PDB entry 9FP5 | electron microscopy, 2.50 A resolution | chains C and D of the 4 polymer chains in the assembly

# Chain C
Name: Capsid protein VP3
Organism: Coxsackievirus A9
UniProt: P21404 (POLG_CXA9); residues 1-238 here correspond to UniProt positions 331-568 (UniProt number = residue number + 330)
Amino-acid sequence (238 residues; numbered 1 to 238; the number before each row is that of its first residue):
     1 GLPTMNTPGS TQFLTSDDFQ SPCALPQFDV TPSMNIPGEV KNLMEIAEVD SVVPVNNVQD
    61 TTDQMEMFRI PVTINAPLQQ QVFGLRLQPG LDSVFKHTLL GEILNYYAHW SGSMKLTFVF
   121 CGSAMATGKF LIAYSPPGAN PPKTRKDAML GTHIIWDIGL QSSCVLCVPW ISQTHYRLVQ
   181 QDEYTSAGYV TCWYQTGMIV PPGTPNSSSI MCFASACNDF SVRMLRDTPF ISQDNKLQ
Curated features (UniProtKB/Swiss-Prot):
  - region: Lys236 to Gln238 (Amphipathic alpha-helix)

# Chain D
Name: Capsid protein VP4
Organism: Coxsackievirus A9
UniProt: P21404 (POLG_CXA9); residues 2-69 here = UniProt positions 2-69
Amino-acid sequence (68 residues; each row starts with the number of its first residue):
     2 GAQVSTQKTG AHETSLSAAG NSIIHYTNIN YYKDAASNSA NRQDFTQDPS KFTEPVKDVM
    62 IKSLPALN
Disordered / not traced: 15-23
Curated features (UniProtKB/Swiss-Prot):
  - site: Asn69 (Cleavage)
  - lipidation: Gly2 (N-myristoyl glycine)

# How chain C and chain D interact
Contacting residue pairs (25; chain C residue first):
  Asp18(C) with Arg43(D), salt bridge
  Gln20(C) with Ile30(D), hydrogen bond (side chain-backbone); Asn31(D); Tyr32(D), hydrogen bond (side chain-backbone); Tyr33(D); Ser38(D)
  Ser21(C) with Ser38(D), hydrogen bond (backbone-side chain)
  Pro22(C) with Tyr33(D), hydrophobic; Ser38(D)
  Cys23(C) with Ser38(D), hydrogen bond (backbone-side chain)
  Pro26(C) with Asp35(D)
  Gln27(C) with Asp35(D), hydrogen bond (backbone-side chain)
  Glu39(C) with Phe53(D)
  Lys41(C) with Asp45(D), salt bridge; Thr47(D)
  Asn42(C) with Gln48(D)
  Glu45(C) with Gln48(D); Asp49(D), hydrogen bond (side chain-backbone); Pro50(D); Phe53(D)
  Glu48(C) with Thr54(D)
  Val49(C) with Phe53(D), hydrophobic
  Gln161(C) with Pro66(D); Ala67(D); Leu68(D)
Interface residues without a listed pair, chain C (18 interface residues in all): Leu25, Phe28, Gly38, Val40
Interface residues without a listed pair, chain D (24 interface residues in all): Asn29, Lys34, Ala37, Asn39, Ser40, Ala41, Lys52

# Summary
Chain C and chain D form an interface of 18 and 24 residues respectively, with 6 hydrogen bonds and 2 salt
bridges. Polar contacts include Asp18(C)-Arg43(D), Lys41(C)-Asp45(D) and Gln20(C)-Ile30(D).
Chain C is Capsid protein VP3 and chain D is Capsid protein VP4, both from Coxsackievirus A9; the structure,
Coxsackievirus A9 bound with CL213, was determined by electron microscopy (same publication as 8S7J, 9EXI,
9FA9, 9FCZ, 9FGN, 9FO2 and 9FO5).
